Entry 6T2H (X-ray diffraction, 1.41 A resolution); this record covers chain A.

Chain A:
Name: Palmitoleoyl-protein carboxylesterase NOTUM
Organism: Homo sapiens
Notes: EC 3.1.1.98
UniProt: Q6P988 (NOTUM_HUMAN); residue numbers follow UniProt; this construct covers 81-451
Chain sequence (383 residues; numbered 78 to 460; the number before each row is that of its first residue):
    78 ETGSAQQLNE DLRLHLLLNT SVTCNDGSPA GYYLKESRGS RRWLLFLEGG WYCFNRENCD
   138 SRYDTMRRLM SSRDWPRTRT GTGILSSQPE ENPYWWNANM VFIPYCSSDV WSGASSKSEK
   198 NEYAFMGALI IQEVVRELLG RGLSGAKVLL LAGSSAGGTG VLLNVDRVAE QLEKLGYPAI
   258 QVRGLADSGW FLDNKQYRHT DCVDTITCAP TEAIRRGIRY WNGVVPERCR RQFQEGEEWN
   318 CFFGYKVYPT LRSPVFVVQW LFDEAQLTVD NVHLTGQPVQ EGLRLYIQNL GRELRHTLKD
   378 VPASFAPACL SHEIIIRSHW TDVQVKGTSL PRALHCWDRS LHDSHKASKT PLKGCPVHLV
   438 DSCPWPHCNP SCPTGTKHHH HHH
Not modelled in the structure: 78-86, 278-281, 420-426, 452-460
Disulfide bonds: Cys101-Cys183, Cys130-Cys136, Cys306-Cys318, Cys386-Cys449, Cys413-Cys432, Cys440-Cys445
Covalent attachments: N-acetylglucosamine (NAG) linked to Asn96
Sequence notes: expression tag (78-80, 452-460); engineered mutation Ser330 (Cys in Q6P988)
Small-molecule neighbours: M9N (2-[[(4S)-5-chloranyl-6-methyl-1,2,3,4-tetrahydrothieno[2,3-d]pyrimidin-4-yl]sulfanyl]ethanoic acid): Gly126, Gly127, Trp128, Tyr129, Val187, Ser232, Ala233, Thr236, Phe268, Pro287, Ile291, Phe319, Phe320, Ala342, Gln343, Val346, His389
Swiss-Prot annotation at these positions:
  - active site (Charge relay system): Ser232, Asp340, His389
  - modified residue: Ser81 (Phosphoserine)
  - glycosylation: Asn96 (N-linked (GlcNAc...) asparagine)
  - mutagenesis: Ser232 (S232A: Abolishes enzyme activity. Unable to mediate serine depalmitoleoylation of WNT proteins)
Reported in the primary citation:
  - binding site for M9N: Gly127, Trp128, Ala233, His389
  - catalytic residues: Ser232, Asp340, His389 (citing earlier work)

Summary:
Ligands of chain A: compound M9N. Covalently linked N-acetylglucosamine: at Asn96. Curated annotation
(UniProt) lists 3 active-site residues and one mutagenesis site. From the paper: catalytic residues Ser232,
Asp340 and His389; a binding site for M9N at Gly127, Trp128 and Ala233 among others.
Chain A is Palmitoleoyl-protein carboxylesterase NOTUM (Homo sapiens); the structure, Furano[2,3-d]prymidine
amides as Notum inhibitors, was determined by X-ray diffraction together with 6T2K from the same study.
